7MP5 - chains A and B; structure by electron microscopy, 5.60 A resolution (low resolution: residue-level contacts below are approximate; hydrogen-bond / salt-bridge calls are withheld).

== Chain A (and B) ==
Name: Isoform I of Neurofibromin
Organism: Homo sapiens
Notes: chain B of this document is another copy of the same molecule, construct and numbering; everything in this record applies to it too
UniProt: P21359 (NF1_HUMAN), isoform P21359-2; residues 2-2818 here = UniProt positions 2-2818
Sequence (2826 residues; each row starts with the number of its first residue; numbers below 1 keep their minus sign (Met-7 is residue -7)):
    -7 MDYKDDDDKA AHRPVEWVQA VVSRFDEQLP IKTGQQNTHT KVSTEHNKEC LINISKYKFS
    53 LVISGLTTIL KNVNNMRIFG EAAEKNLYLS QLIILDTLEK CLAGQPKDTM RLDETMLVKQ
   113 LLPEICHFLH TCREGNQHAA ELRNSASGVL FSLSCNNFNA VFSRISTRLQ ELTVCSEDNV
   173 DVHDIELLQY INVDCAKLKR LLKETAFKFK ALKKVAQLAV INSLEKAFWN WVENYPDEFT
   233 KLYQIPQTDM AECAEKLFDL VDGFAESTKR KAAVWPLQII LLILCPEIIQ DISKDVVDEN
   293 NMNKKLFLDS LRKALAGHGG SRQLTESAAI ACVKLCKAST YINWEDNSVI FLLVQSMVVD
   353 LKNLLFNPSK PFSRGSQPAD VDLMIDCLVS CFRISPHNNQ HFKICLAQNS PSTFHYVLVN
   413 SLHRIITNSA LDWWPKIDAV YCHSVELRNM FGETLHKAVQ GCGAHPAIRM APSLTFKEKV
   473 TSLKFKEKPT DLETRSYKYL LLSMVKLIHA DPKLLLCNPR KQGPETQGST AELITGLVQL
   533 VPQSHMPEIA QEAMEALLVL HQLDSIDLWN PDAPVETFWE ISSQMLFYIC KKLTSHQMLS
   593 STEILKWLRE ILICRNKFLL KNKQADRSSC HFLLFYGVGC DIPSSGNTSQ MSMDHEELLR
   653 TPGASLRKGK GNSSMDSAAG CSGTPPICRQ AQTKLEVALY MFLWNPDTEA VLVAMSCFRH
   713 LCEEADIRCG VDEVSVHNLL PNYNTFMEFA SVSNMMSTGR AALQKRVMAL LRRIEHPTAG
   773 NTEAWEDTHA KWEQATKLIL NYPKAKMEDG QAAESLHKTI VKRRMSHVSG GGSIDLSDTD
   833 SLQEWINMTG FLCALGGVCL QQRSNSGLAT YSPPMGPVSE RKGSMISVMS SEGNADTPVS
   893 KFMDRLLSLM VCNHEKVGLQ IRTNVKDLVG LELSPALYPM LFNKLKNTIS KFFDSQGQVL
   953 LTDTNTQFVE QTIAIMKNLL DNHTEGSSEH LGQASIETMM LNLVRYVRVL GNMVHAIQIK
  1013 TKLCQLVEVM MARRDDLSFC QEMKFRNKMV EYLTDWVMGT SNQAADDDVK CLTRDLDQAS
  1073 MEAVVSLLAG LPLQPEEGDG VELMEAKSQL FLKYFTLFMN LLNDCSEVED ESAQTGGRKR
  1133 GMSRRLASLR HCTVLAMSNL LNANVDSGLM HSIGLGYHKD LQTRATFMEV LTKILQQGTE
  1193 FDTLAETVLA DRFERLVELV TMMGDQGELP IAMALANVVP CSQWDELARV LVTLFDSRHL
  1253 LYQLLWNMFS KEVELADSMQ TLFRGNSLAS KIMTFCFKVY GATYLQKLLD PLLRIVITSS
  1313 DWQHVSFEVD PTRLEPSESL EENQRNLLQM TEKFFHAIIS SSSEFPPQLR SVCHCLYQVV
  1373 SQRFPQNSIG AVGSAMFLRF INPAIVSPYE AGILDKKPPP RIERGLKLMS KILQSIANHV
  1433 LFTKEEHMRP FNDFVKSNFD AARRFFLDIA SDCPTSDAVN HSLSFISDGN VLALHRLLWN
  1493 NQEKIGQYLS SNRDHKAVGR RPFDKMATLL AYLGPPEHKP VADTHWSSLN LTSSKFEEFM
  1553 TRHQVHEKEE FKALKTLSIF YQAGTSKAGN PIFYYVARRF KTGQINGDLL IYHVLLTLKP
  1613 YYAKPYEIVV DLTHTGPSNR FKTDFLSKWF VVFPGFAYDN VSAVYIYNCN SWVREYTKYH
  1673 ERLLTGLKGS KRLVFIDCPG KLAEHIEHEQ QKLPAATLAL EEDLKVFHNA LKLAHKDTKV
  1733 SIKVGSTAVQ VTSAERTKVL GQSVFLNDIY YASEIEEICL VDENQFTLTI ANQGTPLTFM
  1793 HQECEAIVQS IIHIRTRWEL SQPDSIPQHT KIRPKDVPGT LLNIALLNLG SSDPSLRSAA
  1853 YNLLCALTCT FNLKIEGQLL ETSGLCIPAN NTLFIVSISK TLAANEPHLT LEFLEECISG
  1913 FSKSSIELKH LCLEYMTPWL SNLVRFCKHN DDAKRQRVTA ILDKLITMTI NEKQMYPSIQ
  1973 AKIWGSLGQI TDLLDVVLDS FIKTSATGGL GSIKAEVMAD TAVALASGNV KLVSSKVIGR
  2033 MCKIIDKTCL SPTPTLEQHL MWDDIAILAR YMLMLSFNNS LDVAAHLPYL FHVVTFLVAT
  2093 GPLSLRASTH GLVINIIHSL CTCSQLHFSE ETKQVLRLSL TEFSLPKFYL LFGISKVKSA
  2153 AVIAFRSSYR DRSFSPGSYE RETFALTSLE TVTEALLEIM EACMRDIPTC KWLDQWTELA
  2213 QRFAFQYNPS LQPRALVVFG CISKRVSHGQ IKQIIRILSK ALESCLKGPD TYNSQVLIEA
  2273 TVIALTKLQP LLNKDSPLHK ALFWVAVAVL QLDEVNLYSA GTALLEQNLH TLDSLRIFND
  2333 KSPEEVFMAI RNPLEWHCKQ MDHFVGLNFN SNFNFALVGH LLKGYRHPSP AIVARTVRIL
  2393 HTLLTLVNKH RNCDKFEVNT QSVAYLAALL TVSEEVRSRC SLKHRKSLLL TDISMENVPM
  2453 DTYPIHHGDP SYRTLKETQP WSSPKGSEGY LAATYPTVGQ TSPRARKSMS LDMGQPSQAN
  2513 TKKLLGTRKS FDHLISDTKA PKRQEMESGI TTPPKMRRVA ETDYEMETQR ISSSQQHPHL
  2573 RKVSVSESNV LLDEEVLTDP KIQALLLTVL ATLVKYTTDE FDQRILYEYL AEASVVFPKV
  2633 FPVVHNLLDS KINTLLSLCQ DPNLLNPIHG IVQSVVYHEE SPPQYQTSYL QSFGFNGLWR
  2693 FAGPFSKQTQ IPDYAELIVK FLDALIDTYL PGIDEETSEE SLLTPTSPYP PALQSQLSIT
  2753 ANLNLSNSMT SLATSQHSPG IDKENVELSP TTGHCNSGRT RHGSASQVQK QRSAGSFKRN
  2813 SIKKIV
Disordered / not traced: -7 to 4, 25-29, 68-76, 99-105, 122-128, 167-171, 237-239, 287-291, 335-339, 366-372, 389-390, 400-401, 421-422, 454-482, 512-519, 562-565, 588-591, 615-677, 724-732, 745-751, 793-832, 853-888, 954, 1051-1060, 1089-1091, 1119-1132, 1191-1204, 1465-1483, 1502-1512, 1529-1559, 1750-1753, 1817-1828, 1982-1984, 1999-2004, 2021-2818 (chain B: -7 to 1828, 1844-1880, 2158-2170, 2260-2263, 2431-2590, 2672-2674, 2698-2702, 2724-2818)
Construct notes: initiating methionine (-7); expression tag (-6 to 1)
Curated features (UniProtKB/Swiss-Prot):
  - site: Arg1276 (Arginine finger)
  - modified residue: Ala2 (N-acetylalanine), Ser864 (Phosphoserine), Ser876 (Phosphoserine)
  - natural variant: His31 (H31R: In NF1), Ala74 (A74D: In mismatch repair deficient cancer cells), Tyr80 (Y80C; Y80S), Ser82 (S82F: In NF1), Cys93 (C93W: In NF1; C93Y: In NF1), Ile117 (I117S: In NF1), Leu145 (L145P: In NF1), Ile157 (I157N: In NF1), Arg160 (R160T: In NF1), Asp176 (D176E: Found in mismatch repair deficient cancer cells), Asp186 (D186V: In NF1), Leu194 (L194R: In NFNS), 56 further natural variant entries in UniProt
Reported in the primary citation:
  - disease-associated variants - M991DEL, R1849Q (proposed by the authors, not directly observed)

== Interface between chain A and chain B ==
Pairs across the interface - 108 pairs, chain A then chain B:
  Arg5(A) - Asn2638(B)
  Arg5(A) - Asp2641(B)
  Pro6(A) - Val2667(B)
  Pro6(A) - Glu2671(B)
  Trp9(A) - His2637(B)
  Trp9(A) - Leu2640(B)
  Trp9(A) - Asp2641(B)
  Trp9(A) - Ile2644(B)
  Trp9(A) - Leu2648(B)
  Trp9(A) - Val2664(B)
  Trp9(A) - Val2667(B)
  Val10(A) - Val2668(B)
  Ala12(A) - Asn2645(B)
  Val13(A) - Leu2648(B)
  Arg16(A) - Leu2648(B)
  Arg16(A) - Ser2649(B)
  Arg16(A) - Leu2650(B)
  Arg16(A) - Cys2651(B)
  Arg16(A) - Gln2652(B)
  Gln20(A) - Gln2652(B)
  His31(A) - Gln2652(B)
  Thr32(A) - Gln2652(B)
  Val34(A) - Pro2654(B)
  Ser35(A) - Cys2651(B)
  Ser35(A) - Gln2652(B)
  His38(A) - Leu2657(B)
  His38(A) - Asn2658(B)
  His38(A) - His2661(B)
  Asn39(A) - His2661(B)
  Cys42(A) - His2661(B)
  Asn45(A) - Gln2665(B)
  Ile46(A) - Val2664(B)
  Tyr49(A) - Val2668(B)
  Tyr49(A) - Tyr2669(B)
  Lys50(A) - Val2668(B)
  Phe1205(A) - Gln2126(B)
  Glu1206(A) - Gln2126(B)
  Leu1208(A) - Gln2126(B)
  Leu1208(A) - Leu2130(B)
  Asp1516(A) - Lys2139(B)
  Thr1520(A) - Thr2133(B)
  Thr1520(A) - Glu2134(B)
  Thr1520(A) - Leu2137(B)
  Tyr1524(A) - Thr2133(B)
  Pro1846(A) - Ala2153(B)
  Pro1846(A) - Phe2157(B)
  Arg1849(A) - Phe2157(B)
  Tyr1853(A) - Phe2069(B)
  Tyr1853(A) - His2110(B)
  Gln1870(A) - Thr2114(B)
  Leu1872(A) - His2110(B)
  Leu1872(A) - Cys2113(B)
  Leu1872(A) - Thr2114(B)
  Leu1872(A) - Leu2132(B)
  Thr1874(A) - His2110(B)
  Thr1874(A) - Leu2132(B)
  Ser1875(A) - Ser2136(B)
  Gly1876(A) - Ile2106(B)
  Leu1877(A) - Phe2069(B)
  Leu1877(A) - Ile2106(B)
  Leu1877(A) - Asn2107(B)
  Leu1877(A) - His2110(B)
  Cys1878(A) - Leu2065(B)
  Cys1878(A) - Asn2107(B)
  Cys1878(A) - Ala2153(B)
  Cys1878(A) - Phe2157(B)
  Ile1879(A) - Phe2069(B)
  Ile1879(A) - Phe2157(B)
  Pro1880(A) - Asp2012(B)
  Pro1880(A) - Met2066(B)
  Pro1880(A) - Phe2069(B)
  Pro1880(A) - Phe2157(B)
  Ala1881(A) - Asp2012(B)
  Asn1882(A) - Tyr1968(B)
  Asn1882(A) - Gln1972(B)
  Asn1882(A) - Asp2012(B)
  Asn1882(A) - Thr2013(B)
  Asn1882(A) - Val2015(B)
  Asn1882(A) - Ala2016(B)
  Thr1884(A) - Pro1969(B)
  Leu1885(A) - Ala1973(B)
  Leu1885(A) - Gly1977(B)
  Leu1885(A) - Ala2016(B)
  Leu1885(A) - Ser2019(B)
  Phe1886(A) - Phe2069(B)
  Ile1918(A) - Gln1966(B)
  Glu1919(A) - Lys1965(B)
  Glu1919(A) - Gln1966(B)
  Glu1919(A) - Pro1969(B)
  His1922(A) - Pro1969(B)
  His1922(A) - Ser1970(B)
  Glu1926(A) - Lys1974(B)
  Lys1965(A) - Glu1919(B)
  Gln1966(A) - Glu1919(B)
  Gln1966(A) - His1922(B)
  Met1967(A) - His1922(B)
  Pro1969(A) - Glu1919(B)
  Ser1970(A) - His1922(B)
  Gln1972(A) - Asn1882(B)
  Ala1973(A) - Leu1885(B)
  Lys1974(A) - Glu1926(B)
  Lys1974(A) - Lys1974(B)
  Gly1977(A) - Leu1885(B)
  Asp2012(A) - Ala1881(B)
  Asp2012(A) - Asn1882(B)
  Val2015(A) - Asn1882(B)
  Ala2016(A) - Asn1882(B)
  Ser2019(A) - Leu1885(B)
Other interface residues (no listed pair), chain A (65 interface residues in all): Glu8, Glu19, Lys1517, Ser1847, Gly1869, Leu1871
Other interface residues (no listed pair), chain B (69 interface residues in all): Asn1883, Thr1884, Ile1918, Leu1923, Asn2070, Gly2103, Ser2116, Ala2152, Val2154, Glu2190

== Summary ==
Chain A and chain B form an interface of 65 and 69 residues respectively.
Both chains are Isoform I of Neurofibromin (Homo sapiens). Entry 7MP5 (Autoinhibited neurofibrobmin) was
determined by electron microscopy together with 7MOC and 7MP6 from the same study.
